Entry 3LGA (X-ray diffraction, 2.05 A resolution); this record covers chains A and C of the 4 polymer chains in the assembly.

== Chain A (and C) ==
Protein: SAM-dependent methyltransferase
From: Pyrococcus abyssi
Notes: EC 2.1.1.36; chain C of this document is another copy of the same molecule, construct and numbering; everything in this record applies to it too
UniProt: Q9V1J7 (Q9V1J7_PYRAB); numbering as in UniProt (aligned over 1-253)
Amino-acid sequence (253 residues; numbered 1 to 253; the number before each row is that of its first residue):
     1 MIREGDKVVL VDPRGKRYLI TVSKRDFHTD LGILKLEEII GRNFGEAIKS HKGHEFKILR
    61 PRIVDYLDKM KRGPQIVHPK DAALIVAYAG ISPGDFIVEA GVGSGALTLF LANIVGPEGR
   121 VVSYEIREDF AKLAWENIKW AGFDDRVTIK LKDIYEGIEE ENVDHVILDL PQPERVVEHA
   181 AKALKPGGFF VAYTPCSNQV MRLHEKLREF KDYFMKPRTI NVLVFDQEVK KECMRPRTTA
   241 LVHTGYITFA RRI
Ligand contacts: S-adenosylhomocysteine (SAH): Gln75, Ile76, Val77, Ala100, Gly101, Val102, Gly103, Ser104, Gly105, Ala106, Leu107, Tyr124, Glu125, Ile126, Arg127, Phe130, Lys152, Asp153, Ile154, Tyr155, Asp169, Leu170, Pro171
UniProt features mapped onto this chain:
  - binding site (S-adenosyl-L-methionine): Ser104 to Leu107, Glu125, Asp153, Asp169
  - mutagenesis: His78 (H78Y: Decreases efficiency of the dimethylation reaction), Cys196 (C196S: Decreases stability of TrmI at extreme temperatures; when associated with S-233), Cys233 (C233S: Decreases stability of TrmI at extreme temperatures; when associated with S-196)
Reported in the primary citation:
  - self-association interface (contacts with another copy of this molecule); pairs are residue here / residue on that copy: Asp65-Arg251 (salt bridge), His78-Tyr88 (hydrogen bond), Cys196-Cys233 (disulfide), Arg218-Asp226 (salt bridge)
  - mutagenesis - C196S/C233S (Tm change 16.5 degC): decreased stability
  - binding site for S-adenosylhomocysteine: Val77, Ala106, Leu107, Glu125, Ile126, Asp153, Ile154, Asp169, Leu170
  - conformationally variable residues (side-chain flip): His78
  - mutagenesis - H78Y: decreased catalytic activity on PabtRNAAsp

== Chain A / chain C interface ==
Cross-chain cystine bridges: Cys196(A)-Cys233(C), Cys233(A)-Cys196(C)
Contacting residue pairs (38; chain A residue first):
  Pro195(A) - Arg235(C)
  Cys196(A) - Cys233(C)  disulfide
  Cys196(A) - Met234(C)
  Ser197(A) - Met234(C)  hydrogen bond (backbone-backbone)
  Asn198(A) - Glu232(C)
  Asn198(A) - Cys233(C)
  Asn198(A) - Met234(C)  hydrogen bond (side chain-backbone)
  Phe225(A) - Val242(C)  hydrophobic
  Glu232(A) - Asn198(C)
  Cys233(A) - Cys196(C)  disulfide
  Cys233(A) - Asn198(C)
  Met234(A) - Cys196(C)
  Met234(A) - Ser197(C)  hydrogen bond (backbone-backbone)
  Met234(A) - Asn198(C)  hydrogen bond (backbone-side chain)
  Arg235(A) - Pro195(C)
  Arg235(A) - His243(C)
  Pro236(A) - His243(C)
  Pro236(A) - Tyr246(C)
  Arg237(A) - Val242(C)
  Thr238(A) - Leu241(C)
  Thr238(A) - Val242(C)  hydrogen bond (backbone-backbone)
  Thr238(A) - His243(C)  hydrogen bond (backbone-backbone)
  Thr239(A) - Thr239(C)
  Thr239(A) - Ala240(C)
  Ala240(A) - Thr239(C)
  Ala240(A) - Ala240(C)  hydrogen bond (backbone-backbone)
  Ala240(A) - Val242(C)  hydrophobic
  Leu241(A) - Thr238(C)
  Val242(A) - Phe225(C)  hydrophobic
  Val242(A) - Arg237(C)
  Val242(A) - Thr238(C)  hydrogen bond (backbone-backbone)
  Val242(A) - Ala240(C)  hydrophobic
  Val242(A) - Val242(C)  hydrophobic
  His243(A) - Arg235(C)
  His243(A) - Pro236(C)
  His243(A) - Arg237(C)
  His243(A) - Thr238(C)  hydrogen bond (backbone-backbone)
  Tyr246(A) - Pro236(C)
Interface residues without a listed pair, chain A (20 interface residues in all): Leu223, Lys231
Interface residues without a listed pair, chain C (20 interface residues in all): Leu223, Lys231

== In short ==
The chain A/chain C interface involves 20 residues from each chain; the contacts include 2 disulfide bonds and
9 hydrogen bonds. Polar pairs include Asn198(A)-Met234(C), Ser197(A)-Met234(C) and Thr238(A)-Val242(C). Chain
A binds S-adenosylhomocysteine. From the paper: a binding site for S-adenosylhomocysteine at Val77(A),
Ala106(A) and Leu107(A) among others; C196S/C233S of chain A reduce stability.
Both chains are SAM-dependent methyltransferase (Pyrococcus abyssi). Entry 3LGA (Crystal structure of P.
abyssi tRNA m1A58 methyltransferase in complex with S-adenosyl-L-homocysteine) was determined by X-ray
diffraction, deposited together with 3LHD and 3MB5.
